PDB entry 9J4U | X-ray diffraction, 2.17 A resolution | chains D and C of the 5 polymer chains in the assembly

Chain D:
Molecule: LLL epitope specific TCR APHLA
Organism: Homo sapiens
Amino-acid sequence (204 residues; each row starts with the number of its first residue; numbering starts at 0):
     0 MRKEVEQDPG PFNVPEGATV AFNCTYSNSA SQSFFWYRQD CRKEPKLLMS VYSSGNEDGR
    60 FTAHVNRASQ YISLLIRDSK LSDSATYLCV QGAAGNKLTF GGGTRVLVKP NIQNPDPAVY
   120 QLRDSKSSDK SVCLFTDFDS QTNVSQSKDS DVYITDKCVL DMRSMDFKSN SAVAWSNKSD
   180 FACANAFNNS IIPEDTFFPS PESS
Disordered / not traced: 0-2, 127-128, 200-203
Disulfides: Cys23-Cys88, Cys132-Cys182

Chain C:
Molecule: Nucleoprotein
UniProt: P0DTC9 (NCAP_SARS2); residues 1-9 here correspond to UniProt positions 222-230 (UniProt number = residue number + 221)
Amino-acid sequence (9 residues; row label = number of the first residue in the row):
     1 LLLDRLNQL

Interface between chain D and chain C:
Pairs across the interface - 10 pairs, chain D then chain C:
  Ala29(D) - Leu1(C)
  Gln31(D) - Leu1(C)
  Gln31(D) - Leu2(C)  hydrogen bond (side chain-backbone)
  Gln31(D) - Leu3(C)
  Gln31(D) - Asp4(C)
  Gln31(D) - Arg5(C)  hydrogen bond (backbone-side chain)
  Ser32(D) - Asp4(C)  hydrogen bond
  Ser32(D) - Arg5(C)  hydrogen bond
  Tyr51(D) - Arg5(C)
  Gly94(D) - Asp4(C)
Also at the interface, not in a pair above, chain D (7 interface residues in all): Gly91, Ala93
The authors on this interface:
  - pairs named by the authors: Gln31(D)-Leu2(C), Gln31(D)-Asp4(C), Gln31(D)-Arg5(C), Ser32(D)-Asp4(C), Ser32(D)-Arg5(C)
  - interface residues, chain D: Tyr51(D), Gly94(D)
  - hot spots on chain D (mutagenesis) - S32Y: abolished binding to LLL-HLA-A2

In short:
Chain D and chain C form an interface of 7 and 5 residues respectively, with 4 hydrogen bonds. Among the polar
pairs are Gln31(D)-Leu2(C), Gln31(D)-Arg5(C) and Ser32(D)-Asp4(C). The authors report contacts between
Gln31(D) and Leu2(C), Gln31(D) and Asp4(C) and Gln31(D) and Arg5(C) among others. The paper reports that S32Y
of chain D abolishes binding to LLL-HLA-A2; interface residues Tyr51(D) and Gly94(D).
Chain D is LLL epitope specific TCR APHLA (Homo sapiens) and chain C is Nucleoprotein; the structure,
Structural basis for recognition of SARS-CoV-2 conserved nucleocapside epitopes by dominant T cell receptors,
was determined by X-ray diffraction (same publication as 9WBD, 9J4T and 9J4V).
